Entry 9ASI (electron microscopy, 2.79 A resolution); this record covers chains G and R of the 12 polymer chains in the assembly.

[Chain G]
Name: CRISPR system Cms endoribonuclease Csm3
Organism: Lactococcus lactis subsp. lactis
UniProt: L0CEA3 (L0CEA3_LACLL); residues 1-214 here = UniProt positions 1-214
Chain sequence (214 residues; row label = number of the first residue in the row):
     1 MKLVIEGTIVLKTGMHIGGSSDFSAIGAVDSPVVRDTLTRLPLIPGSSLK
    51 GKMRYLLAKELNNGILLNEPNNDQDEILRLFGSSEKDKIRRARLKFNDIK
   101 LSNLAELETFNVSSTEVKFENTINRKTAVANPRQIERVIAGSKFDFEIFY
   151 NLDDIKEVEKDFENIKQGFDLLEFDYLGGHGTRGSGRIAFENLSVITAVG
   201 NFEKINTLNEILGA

[Chain R]
Molecule: Crispr RNA
Sequence (37 nucleotides; row label = number of the first residue in the row):
     1 ACGAGAACGCAGCACCAGCUGUCCAACCUGAAGAAGA

[Chain G / chain R interface]
Residue-residue contacts - 51 pairs, chain G then chain R:
  His-16(G) / C16(R)  phosphate contact
  Ile-17(G) / C16(R)  phosphate contact
  Gly-18(G) / C15(R)  hydrogen bond to the sugar
  Gly-18(G) / C16(R)  phosphate contact
  Gly-19(G) / C15(R)  sugar contact
  Ser-47(G) / A14(R)  sugar contact
  Ser-47(G) / C15(R)  hydrogen bond to the phosphate
  Ser-48(G) / A14(R)  phosphate contact
  Ser-48(G) / C15(R)  hydrogen bond to the phosphate
  Lys-50(G) / G12(R)  salt bridge to the phosphate
  Lys-50(G) / C13(R)  salt bridge to the phosphate
  Gly-51(G) / A14(R)  sugar contact
  Lys-52(G) / A14(R)  hydrogen bond to the base
  Arg-54(G) / G12(R)  hydrogen bond to the phosphate
  Arg-54(G) / C13(R)  salt bridge to the phosphate
  Tyr-55(G) / A14(R)  base contact
  Pro-70(G) / G12(R)  sugar contact
  Pro-70(G) / C13(R)  sugar contact
  Asn-71(G) / G12(R)  hydrogen bond to the sugar
  Phe-81(G) / G12(R)  phosphate contact
  Phe-81(G) / C13(R)  phosphate contact
  Gly-82(G) / G12(R)  sugar contact
  Ser-83(G) / A11(R)  sugar contact
  Ser-83(G) / G12(R)  sugar contact
  Ser-84(G) / A11(R)  base contact
  Ser-84(G) / G12(R)  hydrogen bond to the sugar
  Ala-92(G) / G12(R)  phosphate contact
  Phe-119(G) / G21(R)  sugar contact
  Glu-120(G) / G21(R)  phosphate contact
  Asn-121(G) / C19(R)  hydrogen bond to the sugar
  Asn-121(G) / U20(R)  sugar contact
  Asn-121(G) / G21(R)  hydrogen bond to the base
  Asn-121(G) / U22(R)  hydrogen bond to the sugar
  Thr-122(G) / C19(R)  hydrogen bond to the base
  Thr-122(G) / U20(R)  phosphate contact
  Ile-123(G) / U20(R)  hydrogen bond to the phosphate
  Ile-123(G) / U22(R)  sugar contact
  Arg-125(G) / U20(R)  salt bridge to the phosphate
  Ala-130(G) / G21(R)  base contact
  Ala-130(G) / U22(R)  base contact
  Pro-132(G) / G21(R)  base contact
  Arg-133(G) / C19(R)  hydrogen bond to the sugar
  Arg-133(G) / G21(R)  salt bridge to the phosphate
  Tyr-176(G) / A17(R)  hydrogen bond to the phosphate
  Gly-178(G) / C16(R)  phosphate contact
  Gly-179(G) / C16(R)  hydrogen bond to the phosphate
  Gly-179(G) / A17(R)  phosphate contact
  His-180(G) / C19(R)  base contact
  Thr-182(G) / G18(R)  hydrogen bond to the phosphate
  Arg-183(G) / G18(R)  salt bridge to the phosphate
  Arg-183(G) / C19(R)  salt bridge to the phosphate
Also at the interface, not in a pair above, chain G (38 interface residues in all): Pro-45, Ile-89, Arg-90, Asn-131, Gly-181

[Overview]
38 residues of chain G and 12 residues of chain R are in contact, with 16 hydrogen bonds and 7 salt bridges.
Polar contacts include Lys-52(G)/A14(R), Asn-121(G)/G21(R) and Thr-122(G)/C19(R).
Chain G is CRISPR system Cms endoribonuclease Csm3 (Lactococcus lactis subsp. lactis) and chain R is Crispr
RNA; the structure, Cryo-EM structure of the active Lactococcus lactis Csm bound to target in pre-cleavage
stage, was determined by electron microscopy, deposited together with 9ASH.
